Entry 7QPJ (X-ray diffraction, 1.54 A resolution); this record covers chains C and D of the 5 polymer chains in the assembly.

[Chain C]
Name: MHC class I antigen
Source organism: Homo sapiens
UniProt: Q861F7 (Q861F7_HUMAN); residues 2-277 here correspond to UniProt positions 1-276 (UniProt number = residue number - 1)
Sequence (277 residues; each row starts with the number of its first residue):
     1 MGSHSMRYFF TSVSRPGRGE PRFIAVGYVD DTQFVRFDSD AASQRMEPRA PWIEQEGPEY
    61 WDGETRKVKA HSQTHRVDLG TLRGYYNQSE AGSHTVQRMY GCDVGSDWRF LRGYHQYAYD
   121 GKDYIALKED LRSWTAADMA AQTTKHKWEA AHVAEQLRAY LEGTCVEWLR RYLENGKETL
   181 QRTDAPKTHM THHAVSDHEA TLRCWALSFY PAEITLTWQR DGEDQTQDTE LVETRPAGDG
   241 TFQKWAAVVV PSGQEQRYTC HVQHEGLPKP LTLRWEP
Unresolved in the structure: 1
Construct notes: initiating methionine (1)
Disulfide bonds: Cys102-Cys165, Cys204-Cys260

[Chain D]
Name: Beta-2-microglobulin
Source organism: Homo sapiens
UniProt: P61769 (B2MG_HUMAN); residues 2-100 here correspond to UniProt positions 21-119 (UniProt number = residue number + 19)
Sequence (100 residues; row label = number of the first residue in the row):
     1 MIQRTPKIQV YSRHPAENGK SNFLNCYVSG FHPSDIEVDL LKNGERIEKV EHSDLSFSKD
    61 WSFYLLYYTE FTPTEKDEYA CRVNHVTLSQ PKIVKWDRDM
Construct notes: initiating methionine (1)
Disulfide bonds: Cys26-Cys81

[Interface between chain C and chain D]
Residue-residue contacts - 56 pairs, chain C then chain D:
  Phe9(C) - Ser56(D)
  Phe9(C) - Phe57(D)  hydrophobic
  Phe10(C) - Phe57(D)
  Thr11(C) - Leu55(D)
  Thr11(C) - Phe57(D)
  Thr11(C) - Phe63(D)
  Val13(C) - Ser34(D)
  Ile24(C) - Leu55(D)
  Val26(C) - Asp54(D)
  Val26(C) - Leu55(D)
  Val26(C) - Ser56(D)
  Tyr28(C) - Ser56(D)
  Tyr28(C) - Tyr64(D)  hydrogen bond
  Gln33(C) - Asp54(D)
  Arg36(C) - Asp54(D)  salt bridge
  Arg49(C) - Asp54(D)  salt bridge
  His94(C) - Met1(D)
  Gln97(C) - His32(D)  hydrogen bond
  Gln97(C) - Phe57(D)
  Gln97(C) - Trp61(D)  hydrogen bond (side chain-backbone)
  Gln97(C) - Phe63(D)
  Arg98(C) - Phe57(D)
  Gln116(C) - Trp61(D)
  Tyr117(C) - Trp61(D)
  Ala118(C) - Trp61(D)  hydrophobic
  Asp120(C) - Met1(D)
  Asp120(C) - Ile2(D)
  Asp120(C) - His32(D)
  Gly121(C) - Ile2(D)
  Gly121(C) - His32(D)
  Lys122(C) - Ile2(D)
  Asp123(C) - Trp61(D)  hydrogen bond
  Thr191(C) - Met100(D)  hydrogen bond (side chain-backbone)
  His193(C) - Asp99(D)  hydrogen bond (side chain-backbone)
  His193(C) - Met100(D)
  Arg203(C) - Met100(D)  hydrogen bond (side chain-backbone)
  Trp205(C) - Met100(D)  hydrogen bond (side chain-backbone)
  Val232(C) - Gln9(D)
  Glu233(C) - Lys7(D)  salt bridge
  Glu233(C) - Gln9(D)  hydrogen bond (backbone-side chain)
  Glu233(C) - Tyr27(D)  hydrogen bond
  Glu233(C) - Ser29(D)  hydrogen bond
  Arg235(C) - Gln9(D)  hydrogen bond
  Arg235(C) - Tyr11(D)
  Arg235(C) - Tyr27(D)
  Pro236(C) - Tyr11(D)  hydrogen bond (backbone-side chain)
  Pro236(C) - Tyr27(D)
  Ala237(C) - Arg13(D)
  Ala237(C) - Asn25(D)  hydrogen bond (backbone-side chain)
  Gly238(C) - Arg13(D)  hydrogen bond (backbone-side chain)
  Asp239(C) - Arg13(D)
  Asp239(C) - His14(D)  salt bridge
  Gln243(C) - Tyr11(D)
  Gln243(C) - Ser12(D)
  Gln243(C) - Arg13(D)  hydrogen bond (side chain-backbone)
  Trp245(C) - Met100(D)  hydrophobic
Also at the interface, not in a pair above, chain C (38 interface residues in all): Ser93, Thr95, Met99, Leu207, Thr234
Also at the interface, not in a pair above, chain D (25 interface residues in all): Pro15, Pro33, Leu66

[In short]
38 residues of chain C and 25 residues of chain D are in contact; the contacts include 16 hydrogen bonds and 4
salt bridges. Polar contacts include Arg36(C)-Asp54(D), Arg49(C)-Asp54(D) and Glu233(C)-Lys7(D).
Here chain C is MHC class I antigen and chain D is Beta-2-microglobulin, both from Homo sapiens. Entry 7QPJ
(Crystal structure of engineered TCR (756) complexed to HLA-A*02:01 presenting MAGE-A10 9-mer peptide) was
determined by X-ray diffraction (same publication as 7PBC, 7PDW and 7PDX).
